Entry 6CUF (electron microscopy, 4.00 A resolution); this record covers chains 3 and 4 of the 24 polymer chains in the assembly.

# Chain 3
Molecule: vFP1.01 heavy chain
Source organism: Mus musculus
Amino-acid sequence (211 residues; numbered 1 to 206 plus 5 insertion-coded residues; the number before each row is that of its first residue; a row labelled like 82A-82C holds insertion residues (82A, then the next letters in order)):
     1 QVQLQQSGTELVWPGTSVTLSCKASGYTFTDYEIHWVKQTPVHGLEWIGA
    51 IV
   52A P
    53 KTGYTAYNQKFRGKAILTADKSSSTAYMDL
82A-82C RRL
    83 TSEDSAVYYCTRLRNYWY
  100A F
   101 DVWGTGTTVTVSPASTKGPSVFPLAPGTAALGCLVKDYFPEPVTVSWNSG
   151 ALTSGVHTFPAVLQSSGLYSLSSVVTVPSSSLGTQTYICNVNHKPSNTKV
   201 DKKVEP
Unresolved in the structure: 112-206
Disulfide bonds: Cys22-Cys92

# Chain 4
Molecule: vFP1.01 Light chain
Source organism: Mus musculus
Amino-acid sequence (219 residues; numbered 1 to 219; the number before each row is that of its first residue):
     1 DFLMAQTPLSLPVSLGDQASISCRSSQSIVYSDGNTYLEWYLQRPGQSPK
    51 LLIYKVSNRFSGVPDRFSGSGSGTDFTLRISRVEAEDLGIYYCFQGSHVP
   101 YTFGGGTKLEIKRTVAAPSVFIFPPSDEQLKSGTASVVCLLNNFYPREAK
   151 VQWKVDNALQSGNSQESVTEQDSKDSTYSLSSTLTLSKADYEKHKVYACE
   201 VTHQGLSSPVTKSFNRGEC
Unresolved in the structure: 114-219
Disulfide bonds: Cys23-Cys93

# How chain 3 and chain 4 interact
Pairs across the interface (34; chain 3 residue first):
  His35(3) - Tyr101(4)
  Val37(3) - Phe103(4)  hydrophobic
  Gln39(3) - Gln43(4)
  Gly44(3) - Tyr92(4)
  Leu45(3) - Gln43(4)
  Leu45(3) - Tyr92(4)  hydrophobic
  Leu45(3) - Phe103(4)
  Glu46(3) - Phe103(4)
  Trp47(3) - Val99(4)  hydrophobic
  Trp47(3) - Pro100(4)  hydrophobic
  Trp47(3) - Tyr101(4)
  Trp47(3) - Phe103(4)
  Asn60(3) - Pro100(4)
  Tyr91(3) - Gln43(4)  hydrogen bond
  Tyr91(3) - Gln47(4)
  Tyr91(3) - Ser48(4)
  Tyr91(3) - Pro49(4)
  Tyr98(3) - Tyr31(4)  hydrogen bond
  Tyr98(3) - Asp33(4)
  Tyr98(3) - Tyr37(4)
  Trp99(3) - Tyr54(4)  hydrophobic
  Tyr100(3) - Glu39(4)
  Tyr100(3) - Leu51(4)  hydrophobic
  Tyr100(3) - Tyr54(4)
  Tyr100(3) - Phe60(4)  hydrophobic
  Tyr100(3) - Ser61(4)
  Phe100A(3) - Glu39(4)
  Phe100A(3) - Tyr41(4)
  Phe100A(3) - Leu51(4)
  Trp103(3) - Tyr41(4)  hydrophobic
  Trp103(3) - Ser48(4)
  Trp103(3) - Pro49(4)  hydrogen bond (side chain-backbone)
  Gly104(3) - Ser48(4)  hydrogen bond (backbone-side chain)
  Thr105(3) - Ser48(4)
Also at the interface, not in a pair above, chain 3 (17 interface residues in all): Asp101
Also at the interface, not in a pair above, chain 4 (20 interface residues in all): Lys55, Phe94

# Overview
Chain 3 and chain 4 form an interface of 17 and 20 residues respectively; the contacts include 4 hydrogen
bonds. Among the polar pairs are Tyr91(3)-Gln43(4), Tyr98(3)-Tyr31(4) and Trp103(3)-Pro49(4).
Chain 3 is vFP1.01 heavy chain and chain 4 is vFP1.01 Light chain, both from Mus musculus; the structure,
Cryo-EM structure at 4.2 A resolution of vaccine-elicited antibody vFP1.01 in complex with HIV-1 Env BG505
..., was determined by electron microscopy (same publication as 6CUE).
